PDB entry 5DD3 | X-ray diffraction, 1.80 A resolution | chains H and L

Chain H:
Protein: Anti-HIV antibody DH570.4 fab heavy chain
Organism: Macaca mulatta
Notes: antibody fragment or engineered binder
Chain sequence (233 residues; each row starts with the number of its first residue; a row labelled like 82A-82C holds insertion residues (82A, then the next letters in order)):
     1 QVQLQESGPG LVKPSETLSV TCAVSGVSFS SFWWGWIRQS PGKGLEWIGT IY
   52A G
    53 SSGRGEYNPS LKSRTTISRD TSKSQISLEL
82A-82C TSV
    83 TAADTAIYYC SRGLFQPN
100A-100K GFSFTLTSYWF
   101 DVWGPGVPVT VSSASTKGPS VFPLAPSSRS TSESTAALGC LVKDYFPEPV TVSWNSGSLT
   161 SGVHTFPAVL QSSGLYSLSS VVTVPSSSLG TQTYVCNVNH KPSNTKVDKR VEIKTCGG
Disordered / not traced: 72-75, 127-129, 215-218
Cystine bridges: Cys22-Cys92, Cys140-Cys196

Chain L:
Protein: Anti-HIV antibody DH570.4 fab light chain
Organism: Macaca mulatta
Notes: antibody fragment or engineered binder
Chain sequence (214 residues; numbered 1 to 214; the number before each row is that of its first residue):
     1 DIQVTQSPSS LSASVGDTVT ISCRTSQTIS TWLAWYQVKP GKAPKLLIYT ASSLESGVPS
    61 RFSGSGSGTD FTLTISTLQS EDFATYYCQQ YISLPPTFGL GTKVEIKRAV AAPSVFIFPP
   121 SEDQVKSGTV SVVCLLNNFY PREASVKWKV DGVLKTGNSQ ESVTEQDSKD NTYSLSSTLT
   181 LSNTDYQSHN VYACEVTHQG LSSPVTKSFN RGEC
Disordered / not traced: 214
Cystine bridges: Cys23-Cys88, Cys134-Cys194

How chain H and chain L interact:
Residue-residue contacts - 65 pairs, chain H then chain L:
  Gln39(H) - Tyr87(L)  hydrogen bond
  Gly44(H) - Leu100(L)
  Leu45(H) - Phe98(L)
  Trp47(H) - Pro95(L)  hydrophobic
  Trp47(H) - Pro96(L)
  Glu58(H) - Leu94(L)
  Tyr59(H) - Leu94(L)
  Asn60(H) - Pro95(L)
  Pro61(H) - Leu94(L)
  Tyr91(H) - Pro44(L)
  Asn100(H) - Trp32(L)
  Thr100G(H) - Trp32(L)
  Thr100G(H) - Tyr91(L)
  Thr100G(H) - Ile92(L)
  Ser100H(H) - Tyr91(L)  hydrogen bond (backbone-backbone)
  Ser100H(H) - Ile92(L)
  Ser100H(H) - Ser93(L)
  Ser100H(H) - Leu94(L)
  Ser100H(H) - Pro96(L)
  Tyr100I(H) - Gln89(L)  hydrogen bond (backbone-side chain)
  Tyr100I(H) - Tyr91(L)
  Tyr100I(H) - Pro96(L)
  Trp100J(H) - Tyr36(L)
  Trp100J(H) - Leu46(L)
  Trp100J(H) - Tyr49(L)
  Trp100J(H) - Gln89(L)
  Trp100J(H) - Tyr91(L)  hydrophobic
  Phe100K(H) - Tyr36(L)  hydrogen bond (backbone-side chain)
  Phe100K(H) - Leu46(L)
  Phe100K(H) - Gln89(L)
  Phe100K(H) - Pro96(L)  hydrophobic
  Phe100K(H) - Phe98(L)  hydrophobic
  Asp101(H) - Leu46(L)
  Asp101(H) - Glu55(L)
  Trp103(H) - Tyr36(L)
  Trp103(H) - Pro44(L)  hydrophobic
  Gly104(H) - Ala43(L)
  Phe122(H) - Ser121(L)
  Phe122(H) - Asp123(L)
  Phe122(H) - Gln124(L)
  Pro123(H) - Ser121(L)
  Leu124(H) - Phe118(L)
  Leu124(H) - Val133(L)  hydrophobic
  Ala125(H) - Phe118(L)
  Ala125(H) - Pro119(L)
  Ala137(H) - Phe116(L)  hydrophobic
  Ala137(H) - Phe118(L)
  Ala137(H) - Leu135(L)  hydrophobic
  Leu141(H) - Gln124(L)
  Leu141(H) - Ser131(L)
  Lys143(H) - Ser131(L)  hydrogen bond
  His164(H) - Asn137(L)
  His164(H) - Asn138(L)  hydrogen bond
  His164(H) - Ser174(L)  hydrogen bond
  Phe166(H) - Leu135(L)  hydrophobic
  Phe166(H) - Ser162(L)
  Phe166(H) - Thr164(L)
  Phe166(H) - Ser174(L)
  Phe166(H) - Leu175(L)
  Phe166(H) - Ser176(L)
  Pro167(H) - Ser162(L)  hydrogen bond (backbone-side chain)
  Pro167(H) - Val163(L)
  Val181(H) - Leu135(L)  hydrophobic
  Thr183(H) - Asn137(L)
  Lys214(H) - Glu213(L)  hydrogen bond (side chain-backbone)
Also at the interface, not in a pair above, chain H (45 interface residues in all): Ile37, Gln98, Pro99, Leu100F, Pro105, Val121, Pro126, Glu133, Thr135, Ala136, Leu138, Thr165, Val169, Ser179
Also at the interface, not in a pair above, chain L (42 interface residues in all): Ala34, Lys42, Gln160, Glu161, Asp167, Thr180, Lys207

Summary:
45 residues of chain H face 42 of chain L across their interface; the contacts include 9 hydrogen bonds. Polar
pairs include Gln39(H)-Tyr87(L), Phe100K(H)-Tyr36(L) and Tyr100I(H)-Gln89(L).
Chain H is Anti-HIV antibody DH570.4 fab heavy chain and chain L is Anti-HIV antibody DH570.4 fab light chain,
both from Macaca mulatta; the structure, Crystal structures in an anti-HIV antibody lineage from immunization
of Rhesus macaques, was determined by X-ray diffraction together with 5DD0, 5DD1, 5DD5 and 5DD6 from the same
study.
